Entry 4YDF (X-ray diffraction, 2.80 A resolution); this record covers chains A and B.

# Chain A (and B)
Protein: HTLV-1 Protease
Source organism: Human T-lymphotropic virus 1
Notes: chain B of this document is another copy of the same molecule, construct and numbering; everything in this record applies to it too
UniProtKB: Q82134 (Q82134_9DELA); numbering as in UniProt (aligned over 1-116)
Sequence (116 residues; numbered 1 to 116; the number before each row is that of its first residue):
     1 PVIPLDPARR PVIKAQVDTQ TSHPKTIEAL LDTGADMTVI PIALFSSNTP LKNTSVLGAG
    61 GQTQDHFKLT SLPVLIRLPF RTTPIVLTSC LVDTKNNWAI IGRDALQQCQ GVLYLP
Differences from the reference sequence: engineered mutation Ile40 (Leu in Q82134)
Residues lining bound ligands: 4B1 (N-benzyl-N-[(3S,4S)-4-{benzyl[(4-nitrophenyl)sulfonyl]amino}pyrrolidin-3-yl]-3-nitrobenzenesulfonamide): Leu30, Asp32, Gly34, Ala35, Asp36, Met37, Thr38, Val39, Val56, Leu57, Gly58, Ala59, Phe67, Leu91, Trp98, Ile100

# How chain A and chain B interact
Contacting residue pairs (91; chain A residue first):
  Pro1(A) - Leu113(B)
  Pro1(A) - Tyr114(B)
  Pro1(A) - Leu115(B)  hydrogen bond (backbone-backbone)
  Val2(A) - Val112(B)  hydrophobic
  Val2(A) - Leu113(B)
  Val2(A) - Tyr114(B)  hydrophobic
  Ile3(A) - Val112(B)
  Ile3(A) - Leu113(B)  hydrogen bond (backbone-backbone)
  Leu5(A) - Thr33(B)
  Leu5(A) - Leu106(B)  hydrophobic
  Leu5(A) - Gln107(B)
  Leu5(A) - Gly111(B)
  Leu5(A) - Val112(B)
  Asp6(A) - Arg103(B)  hydrogen bond (backbone-side chain)
  Asp6(A) - Gln107(B)
  Pro7(A) - Asp36(B)
  Pro7(A) - Arg103(B)  hydrogen bond (backbone-side chain)
  Pro7(A) - Gln107(B)
  Arg10(A) - Asp36(B)  salt bridge
  Arg10(A) - Arg103(B)
  Pro11(A) - Thr33(B)
  Pro11(A) - Arg103(B)
  Leu31(A) - Thr33(B)  hydrogen bond (backbone-side chain)
  Leu31(A) - Leu113(B)  hydrophobic
  Asp32(A) - Asp32(B)
  Asp32(A) - Thr33(B)
  Asp32(A) - Gly34(B)
  Thr33(A) - Leu5(B)
  Thr33(A) - Pro11(B)
  Thr33(A) - Leu31(B)  hydrogen bond (side chain-backbone)
  Thr33(A) - Asp32(B)
  Thr33(A) - Thr33(B)  hydrogen bond (side chain-backbone)
  Gly34(A) - Leu30(B)
  Gly34(A) - Leu31(B)
  Gly34(A) - Asp32(B)
  Asp36(A) - Pro7(B)
  Asp36(A) - Arg10(B)  salt bridge
  Leu57(A) - Ala59(B)
  Leu57(A) - Trp98(B)  hydrophobic
  Gly58(A) - Ala59(B)
  Gly58(A) - Trp98(B)
  Ala59(A) - Gly58(B)
  Ala59(A) - Ala59(B)
  Ala59(A) - His66(B)
  Ala59(A) - Phe67(B)  hydrophobic
  Ala59(A) - Trp98(B)
  Gly60(A) - Gly60(B)
  Gly60(A) - Thr63(B)
  Gly60(A) - His66(B)
  Gly61(A) - Ala59(B)
  Gly61(A) - Gly60(B)
  Gly61(A) - His66(B)  hydrogen bond (backbone-side chain)
  His66(A) - Ala59(B)
  Arg81(A) - Pro116(B)  hydrogen bond (side chain-backbone)
  Trp98(A) - Gly58(B)
  Trp98(A) - Ala59(B)
  Arg103(A) - Asp6(B)  hydrogen bond (side chain-backbone)
  Arg103(A) - Pro7(B)
  Arg103(A) - Arg9(B)
  Arg103(A) - Arg10(B)
  Arg103(A) - Pro11(B)
  Asp104(A) - Pro7(B)
  Leu106(A) - Leu5(B)  hydrophobic
  Gln107(A) - Leu5(B)
  Gln107(A) - Asp6(B)  hydrogen bond
  Gln107(A) - Pro7(B)
  Cys109(A) - Pro116(B)
  Gln110(A) - Pro116(B)
  Gly111(A) - Leu5(B)
  Gly111(A) - Tyr114(B)
  Val112(A) - Val2(B)  hydrophobic
  Val112(A) - Ile3(B)
  Val112(A) - Leu113(B)
  Val112(A) - Tyr114(B)  hydrogen bond (backbone-backbone)
  Leu113(A) - Pro1(B)
  Leu113(A) - Val2(B)
  Leu113(A) - Ile3(B)  hydrogen bond (backbone-backbone)
  Leu113(A) - Leu31(B)  hydrophobic
  Leu113(A) - Val112(B)
  Tyr114(A) - Pro1(B)
  Tyr114(A) - Val2(B)  hydrophobic
  Tyr114(A) - Gly111(B)
  Tyr114(A) - Val112(B)  hydrogen bond (backbone-backbone)
  Leu115(A) - Pro1(B)  hydrogen bond (backbone-backbone)
  Leu115(A) - Ile3(B)  hydrophobic
  Leu115(A) - Phe80(B)  hydrophobic
  Leu115(A) - Leu106(B)  hydrophobic
  Leu115(A) - Gly111(B)
  Pro116(A) - Arg81(B)
  Pro116(A) - Cys109(B)
  Pro116(A) - Gln110(B)
Also at the interface, not in a pair above, chain A (39 interface residues in all): Pro4, Arg9, Ile13, Leu30, Thr63, Phe67
Also at the interface, not in a pair above, chain B (40 interface residues in all): Pro4, Leu57, Gly61, Lys95, Asp104

# Summary
39 residues of chain A face 40 of chain B across their interface; the contacts include 15 hydrogen bonds and 2
salt bridges. Polar pairs include Arg10(A)-Asp36(B), Asp6(A)-Arg103(B) and Pro7(A)-Arg103(B). Ligands of chain
A: compound 4B1.
Chain A and chain B are both HTLV-1 Protease (Human T-lymphotropic virus 1); the structure, Crystal structure
of compound 9 in complex with HTLV-1 Protease, was determined by X-ray diffraction together with 4YDG from the
same study.
